3OKJ - chains M and 2 of the 28 polymer chains in the assembly; structure by X-ray diffraction, 2.70 A resolution.

== Chain M ==
Name: Proteasome component PRE4
Organism: Saccharomyces cerevisiae
Notes: EC 3.4.25.1; fragment: sequence database residues 34-266
UniProt: P30657 (PSB4_YEAST); the construct lacks a stretch of the UniProt sequence and is renumbered around it, so the offset changes along the chain: -8 to -1 = UniProt 34-41; 1-70 = UniProt 42-111; 74-92 = UniProt 120-138; 93-105 = UniProt 141-153; 3 more segments
Chain sequence (233 residues; row label = number of the first residue in the row; note: 6 numbers in that range are skipped by the numbering (no residue carries them; nothing is unmodelled there); a row labelled like 71B-71D holds insertion residues (71B, then the next letters in order); numbers below 1 keep their minus sign (Thr-8 is residue -8)):
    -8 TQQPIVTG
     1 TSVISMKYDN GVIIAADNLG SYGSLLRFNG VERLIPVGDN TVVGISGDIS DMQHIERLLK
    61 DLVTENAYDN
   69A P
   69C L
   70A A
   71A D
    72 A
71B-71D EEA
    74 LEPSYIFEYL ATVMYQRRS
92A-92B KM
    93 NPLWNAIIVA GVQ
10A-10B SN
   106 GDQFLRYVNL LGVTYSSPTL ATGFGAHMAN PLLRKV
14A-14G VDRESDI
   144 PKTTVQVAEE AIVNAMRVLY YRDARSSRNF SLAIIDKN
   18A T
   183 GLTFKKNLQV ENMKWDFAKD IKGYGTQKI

== Chain 2 ==
Name: Proteasome component PRE3
Organism: Saccharomyces cerevisiae
Notes: EC 3.4.25.1; fragment: sequence database residues 20-215
UniProt: P38624 (PSB6_YEAST); the construct lacks a stretch of the UniProt sequence and is renumbered around it, so the offset changes along the chain: 1-70 = UniProt 20-89; 72-92 = UniProt 90-110; 94-105 = UniProt 111-122; 106-181 = UniProt 125-200; 1 more segments
Chain sequence (196 residues; row label = number of the first residue in the row; note: 3 numbers in that range are skipped by the numbering (no residue carries them; nothing is unmodelled there); a row labelled like 10A-10B holds insertion residues (10A, then the next letters in order)):
     1 TSIMAVTFKD GVILGADSRT TTGAYIANRV TDKLTRVHDK IWCCRSGSAA DTQAIADIVQ
    61 YHLELYTSQY
    72 GTPSTETAAS VFKELCYENK D
    94 NLTAGIIVAG YD
10A-10B DK
   106 NKGEVYTIPL GGSVHKLPYA IAGSGSTFIY GYCDKNFREN MSKEETVDFI KHSLSQAIKW
   166 DGSSGGVIRM VVLTAA
   183 GVERL
18A-18J IFYPDEYEQL
Swiss-Prot annotation at these positions:
  - active site: Thr1 (Nucleophile)

== How chain M and chain 2 interact ==
Contacting residue pairs - 60 pairs, chain M then chain 2:
  Ser24(M) - Trp165(2)
  Ser24(M) - Asp166(2)
  Ser24(M) - Gly167(2)  hydrogen bond (backbone-backbone)
  Leu25(M) - Phe133(2)  hydrophobic
  Leu25(M) - Trp165(2)
  Leu26(M) - Lys164(2)
  Leu26(M) - Trp165(2)  hydrogen bond (backbone-backbone)
  Leu26(M) - Gly167(2)
  Arg27(M) - Trp165(2)
  Phe129(M) - Ala24(2)  hydrophobic
  Phe129(M) - Tyr25(2)  hydrophobic
  Tyr163(M) - Glu18H(2)  hydrogen bond
  Tyr164(M) - Ile26(2)
  Tyr164(M) - Arg29(2)
  Arg165(M) - Ala24(2)
  Arg165(M) - Tyr25(2)
  Arg165(M) - Ile26(2)  hydrogen bond (backbone-backbone)
  Arg165(M) - Ala27(2)  hydrogen bond (side chain-backbone)
  Arg165(M) - Arg29(2)
  Asp166(M) - Ala24(2)
  Asp166(M) - Ile26(2)
  Ala167(M) - Arg19(2)
  Ala167(M) - Ala24(2)  hydrogen bond (backbone-backbone)
  Ala167(M) - Ile26(2)
  Ala167(M) - Gly167(2)
  Arg171(M) - Asp18E(2)  salt bridge
  Arg171(M) - Glu18H(2)  salt bridge
  Lys196(M) - Arg29(2)  hydrogen bond (backbone-side chain)
  Trp197(M) - Tyr18C(2)
  Trp197(M) - Pro18D(2)
  Trp197(M) - Arg29(2)
  Trp197(M) - Gly171(2)
  Trp197(M) - Val172(2)  hydrophobic
  Asp198(M) - Tyr18C(2)  hydrogen bond (backbone-side chain)
  Phe199(M) - Arg29(2)
  Phe199(M) - Val30(2)  hydrophobic
  Ala200(M) - Ile18A(2)  hydrophobic
  Ala200(M) - Val30(2)  hydrophobic
  Ala200(M) - Arg174(2)  hydrogen bond (backbone-side chain)
  Lys201(M) - Ile18A(2)
  Lys201(M) - Tyr18C(2)
  Ile203(M) - Val30(2)  hydrophobic
  Ile203(M) - Arg174(2)  hydrogen bond (backbone-side chain)
  Lys204(M) - Asp32(2)
  Lys204(M) - Arg186(2)
  Gly205(M) - Asp32(2)  hydrogen bond (backbone-side chain)
  Tyr206(M) - Thr35(2)
  Tyr206(M) - Arg45(2)
  Tyr206(M) - Gln53(2)  hydrogen bond (side chain-backbone)
  Tyr206(M) - Ala56(2)
  Tyr206(M) - Asp57(2)  hydrogen bond
  Gln209(M) - Asp32(2)
  Gln209(M) - Leu34(2)
  Gln209(M) - Thr35(2)
  Gln209(M) - Arg36(2)  hydrogen bond (side chain-backbone)
  Gln209(M) - Trp42(2)
  Gln209(M) - Arg186(2)
  Ile211(M) - Arg36(2)
  Ile211(M) - Trp42(2)  hydrophobic
  Ile211(M) - Arg186(2)  hydrogen bond (backbone-side chain)
Other interface residues (no listed pair), chain M (26 interface residues in all): Met133, Arg168, Met195
Other interface residues (no listed pair), chain 2 (34 interface residues in all): Thr21, Asn28, Ile163, Ser168

== Summary ==
26 residues of chain M face 34 of chain 2 across their interface, with 15 hydrogen bonds and 2 salt bridges.
Among the polar pairs are Arg171(M)-Asp18E(2), Arg171(M)-Glu18H(2) and Tyr163(M)-Glu18H(2). Curated annotation
(UniProt) lists active-site residue Thr1(2) on chain 2.
Chain M is Proteasome component PRE4 and chain 2 is Proteasome component PRE3, both from Saccharomyces
cerevisiae; the structure, Alpha-keto-aldehyde binding mechanism reveals a novel lead structure motif for
proteasome inhibition, was determined by X-ray diffraction.
